Entry 8G6V (electron microscopy, 3.40 A resolution); this record covers chains C and J of the 12 polymer chains in the assembly.

Chain C (and J):
Name: Core protein Cp183
From: Hepatitis B virus
Notes: chain J of this document is another copy of the same molecule, construct and numbering; everything in this record applies to it too
UniProt: W6CP35 (W6CP35_HBV); residues 1-183 here correspond to UniProt positions 17-199 (UniProt number = residue number + 16)
Sequence (183 residues; row label = number of the first residue in the row):
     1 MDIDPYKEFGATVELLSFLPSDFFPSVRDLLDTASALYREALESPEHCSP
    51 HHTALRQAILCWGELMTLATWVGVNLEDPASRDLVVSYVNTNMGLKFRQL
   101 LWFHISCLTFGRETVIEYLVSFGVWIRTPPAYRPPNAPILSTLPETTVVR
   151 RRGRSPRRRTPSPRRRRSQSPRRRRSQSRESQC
Unresolved in the structure: 145-183 (chain J: 144-183)

Chain C / chain J interface:
Pairs across the interface (21; chain C residue first):
  Glu14(C) - Ala36(J)
  Leu15(C) - Ala36(J)
  Glu117(C) - Thr142(J)  hydrogen bond (backbone-side chain)
  Glu117(C) - Leu143(J)
  Tyr118(C) - Leu143(J)
  Ser121(C) - Thr142(J)  hydrogen bond
  Ser121(C) - Leu143(J)
  Val124(C) - Phe110(J)  hydrophobic
  Val124(C) - Leu140(J)
  Arg127(C) - Pro25(J)
  Arg127(C) - Asp29(J)
  Arg127(C) - Thr33(J)  hydrogen bond
  Pro129(C) - Asp22(J)
  Pro129(C) - Phe23(J)
  Tyr132(C) - Pro20(J)
  Tyr132(C) - Asp22(J)  hydrogen bond
  Tyr132(C) - Phe122(J)  hydrophobic
  Tyr132(C) - Ala137(J)
  Pro134(C) - Ala137(J)
  Pro134(C) - Ile139(J)  hydrophobic
  Pro135(C) - Asn136(J)
Interface residues without a listed pair, chain C (17 interface residues in all): Phe18, Thr114, Val120, Thr128, Asn136, Pro138
Interface residues without a listed pair, chain J (21 interface residues in all): Phe24, Leu30, Leu37, Thr109, Ile126, Ser141

Summary:
The interface between chain C and chain J involves 17 residues on one side and 21 on the other, with 4
hydrogen bonds. Among the polar pairs are Glu117(C)-Thr142(J), Ser121(C)-Thr142(J) and Arg127(C)-Thr33(J).
Chain C and chain J are both Core protein Cp183 (Hepatitis B virus); the structure, Hepatitis B virus capsid
bound to importin alpha1/beta heterodimer, was determined by electron microscopy, deposited together with 8G8Y
and 8G5V.
